1YG6 - chains H and I of the 14 polymer chains in the assembly; structure by X-ray diffraction, 1.90 A resolution.

[Chain H (and I)]
Protein: ATP-dependent Clp protease proteolytic subunit
From: Escherichia coli
Notes: EC 3.4.21.92; chain I of this document is another copy of the same molecule, construct and numbering; everything in this record applies to it too
UniProt: P0A6G7 (CLPP_ECOLI); residues 1-193 here correspond to UniProt positions 15-207 (UniProt number = residue number + 14)
Amino-acid sequence (193 residues; each row starts with the number of its first residue):
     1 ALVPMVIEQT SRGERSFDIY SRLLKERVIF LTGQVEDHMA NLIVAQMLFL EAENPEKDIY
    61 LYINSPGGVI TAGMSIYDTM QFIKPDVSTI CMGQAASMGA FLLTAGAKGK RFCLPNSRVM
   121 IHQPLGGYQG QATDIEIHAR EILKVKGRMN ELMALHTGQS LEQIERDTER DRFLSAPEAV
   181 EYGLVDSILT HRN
Not modelled in the structure: 1-7 (chain I: 1-9)
Curated features (UniProtKB/Swiss-Prot):
  - active site: Ser-97 (Nucleophile), His-122, Asp-171
Reported in the primary citation:
  - self-association interface (contacts with another copy of this molecule); pairs are residue here / residue on that copy: Arg-12/Ser-21 (hydrogen bond), Tyr-20/Asn-41 (hydrogen bond)
  - conformationally variable residues (order/disorder transition, side-chain flip): Ala-1 to Ser-11, Asn-41
  - catalytic residues: Ser-97, His-122 (citing earlier work)
  - catalytic residues: Asp-171
  - mutagenesis - D171A: abolished catalytic activity on Suc-LY-AMC
  - mutagenesis - V6A: unchanged catalytic activity on Suc-LY-AMC
  - mutagenesis - P4A, V6A/D171A, V6A, I7A, D18A, I19A, Y20A: abolished binding to ClpA
  - mutagenesis - P4A: decreased expression
  - mutagenesis - A1F, Q9A, S11A, S16A: unchanged binding to ClpA
  - mutagenesis - L2A (400- to 10 000-fold), V3A (400- to 10 000-fold), M5A (400- to 10 000-fold), E8A (400- to 10 000-fold), T10A (400- to 10 000-fold), R12A (400- to 10 000-fold), G13A (400- to 10 000-fold), R15A (400- to 10 000-fold), F112A: decreased binding to ClpA
  - mutagenesis - P4A, V6A, I7A, D18A, I19A, Y20A: abolished catalytic activity on alpha-casein
  - mutagenesis - F112A: unchanged catalytic activity (peptidase activity)

[Interface between chain H and chain I]
Pairs across the interface (65):
  Glu-8(H) with Ile-29(I); Phe-30(I), hydrogen bond (side chain-backbone); Leu-31(I), hydrogen bond (side chain-backbone); Met-39(I); Leu-42(I); Ile-43(I); Gln-46(I), hydrogen bond (backbone-side chain); Leu-61(I); Tyr-62(I)
  Gln-9(H) with Arg-15(I), hydrogen bond; Tyr-20(I); Leu-42(I)
  Thr-10(H) with Leu-42(I); Gln-46(I)
  Ser-11(H) with Asp-18(I); Ser-21(I)
  Arg-12(H) with Phe-17(I); Asp-18(I), salt bridge; Ser-21(I), hydrogen bond (backbone-side chain)
  Gly-13(H) with Phe-49(I)
  Arg-15(H) with Phe-17(I)
  Ile-19(H) with Leu-42(I), hydrophobic; Ala-45(I), hydrophobic; Phe-49(I), hydrophobic
  Tyr-20(H) with Asn-41(I), hydrogen bond; Leu-42(I), hydrogen bond (side chain-backbone); Ala-45(I), hydrophobic
  Arg-22(H) with Phe-49(I)
  Leu-23(H) with Ala-45(I), hydrophobic
  Glu-26(H) with Ala-52(I)
  Phe-30(H) with Asn-41(I)
  Thr-32(H) with Asp-37(I); His-38(I); Asn-41(I), hydrogen bond
  Tyr-62(H) with Leu-48(I)
  Asn-64(H) with Asp-37(I), hydrogen bond
  Met-92(H) with Asn-41(I); Val-44(I), hydrophobic
  Gly-93(H) with Thr-71(I); Ser-75(I)
  Gln-94(H) with Thr-71(I)
  Leu-114(H) with Asp-78(I)
  Pro-115(H) with Asp-78(I); Arg-148(I)
  Asn-116(H) with Met-74(I); Tyr-77(I); Asp-78(I), hydrogen bond (backbone-side chain); Arg-148(I), hydrogen bond
  Ser-117(H) with Asp-78(I)
  Arg-118(H) with Thr-71(I); Glu-141(I), salt bridge; Val-145(I)
  Arg-170(H) with Gln-131(I), hydrogen bond; Thr-133(I); Asp-134(I), salt bridge
  Asp-171(H) with Ile-137(I); His-138(I), salt bridge
  Phe-173(H) with His-138(I); Glu-141(I)
  Thr-190(H) with Gln-81(I); Phe-82(I)
  His-191(H) with Gln-81(I), hydrogen bond (side chain-backbone); Phe-82(I)
  Arg-192(H) with Glu-51(I), salt bridge; Phe-82(I), hydrogen bond (backbone-backbone)
Other interface residues (no listed pair), chain H (32 interface residues in all): Gly-33, Leu-189
Other interface residues (no listed pair), chain I (45 interface residues in all): Ser-16, Leu-24, Val-28, Glu-53, Ala-72, Lys-84, Leu-152
Interface features reported in the paper:
  - specific contacts: Tyr-20(H)/Asn-41(I) (hydrogen bond), Ser-21(I)/Arg-12(H) (hydrogen bond)

[Overview]
32 residues of chain H face 45 of chain I across their interface; the contacts include 14 hydrogen bonds and 5
salt bridges. Among the polar pairs are Arg-12(H)/Asp-18(I), Arg-118(H)/Glu-141(I) and Arg-170(H)/Asp-134(I).
The authors report hydrogen bonds between Tyr-20(H) and Asn-41(I) and Ser-21(I) and Arg-12(H). From the paper:
catalytic residues Ser-97(H), His-122(H) and Asp-171(H); L2A, V3A and M5A of chain H, among others, reduce
binding to ClpA; 21 substitutions were tested in all.
Chain H and chain I are both ATP-dependent Clp protease proteolytic subunit (Escherichia coli); the structure,
ClpP, was determined by X-ray diffraction, deposited together with 1YG8.
